PDB entry 2GC6 | X-ray diffraction, 1.90 A resolution | chain A

# Chain A
Molecule: Folylpolyglutamate synthase
Organism: Lactobacillus casei
Notes: EC 6.3.2.17
Reference sequence: P15925 (FOLC_LACCA); numbering as in UniProt (aligned over 1-428)
Chain sequence (428 residues; each row starts with the number of its first residue):
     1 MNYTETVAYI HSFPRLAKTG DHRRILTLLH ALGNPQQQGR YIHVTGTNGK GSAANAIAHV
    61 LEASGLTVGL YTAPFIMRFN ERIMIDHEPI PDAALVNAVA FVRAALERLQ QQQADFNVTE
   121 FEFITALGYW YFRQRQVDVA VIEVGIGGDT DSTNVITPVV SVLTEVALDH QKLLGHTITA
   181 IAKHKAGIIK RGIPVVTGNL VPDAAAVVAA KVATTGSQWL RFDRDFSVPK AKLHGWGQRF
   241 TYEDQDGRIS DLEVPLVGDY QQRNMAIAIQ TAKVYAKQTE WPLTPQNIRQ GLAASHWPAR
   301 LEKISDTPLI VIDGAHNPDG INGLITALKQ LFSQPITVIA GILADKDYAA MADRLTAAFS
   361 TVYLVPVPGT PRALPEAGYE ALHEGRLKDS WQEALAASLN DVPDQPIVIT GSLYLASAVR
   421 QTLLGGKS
Not modelled in the structure: 18-20, 344-347, 375-385, 426-428
Differences from the reference sequence: engineered mutation A73 (Ser in P15925)
Modified positions: K185 (lysine nz-carboxylic acid; KCX)

# Summary
Chain A is Folylpolyglutamate synthase (Lactobacillus casei); the structure, S73A mutant of L. casei FPGS, was
determined by X-ray diffraction (same publication as 2GC5, 2GCA and 2GCB).
